Entry 1NCQ (X-ray diffraction, 2.50 A resolution); this record covers chains A and B of the 4 polymer chains in the assembly.

Chain A:
Name: Coat protein VP1
Source organism: Human rhinovirus 14
Reference sequence: P03303 (POLG_HRV14); residues 1-289 here correspond to UniProt positions 568-856 (UniProt number = residue number + 567)
Sequence (289 residues; row label = number of the first residue in the row):
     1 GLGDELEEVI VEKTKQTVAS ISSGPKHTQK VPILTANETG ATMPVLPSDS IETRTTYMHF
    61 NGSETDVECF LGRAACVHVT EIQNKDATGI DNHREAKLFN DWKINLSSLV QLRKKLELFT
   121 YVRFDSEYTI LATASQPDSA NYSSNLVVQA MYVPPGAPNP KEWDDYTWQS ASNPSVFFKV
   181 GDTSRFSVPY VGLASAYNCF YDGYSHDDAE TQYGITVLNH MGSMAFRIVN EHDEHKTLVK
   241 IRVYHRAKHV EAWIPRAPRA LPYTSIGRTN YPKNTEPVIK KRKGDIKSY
Not modelled in the structure: 1-16
Ligand contacts: win63843 (W11; 3-{3,5-dimethyl-4-[3-(3-methyl-isoxazol-5-yl)-propoxy]-phenyl}-5-trifluoromethyl-[1,2,4]oxadiazole): Trp-102, Ile-104, Asn-105, Leu-106, Tyr-128, Ile-130, Ala-150, Met-151, Tyr-152, Pro-174, Ser-175, Val-176, Phe-186, Val-188, Val-191, Tyr-197, Asn-219, Met-221, Met-224
Swiss-Prot annotation at these positions:
  - site: Tyr-289 (Cleavage)

Chain B:
Name: Coat protein VP2
Source organism: Human rhinovirus 14
Reference sequence: P03303 (POLG_HRV14); residues 1-262 here correspond to UniProt positions 70-331 (UniProt number = residue number + 69)
Sequence (262 residues; numbered 1 to 262; the number before each row is that of its first residue):
     1 SPNVEACGYS DRVQQITLGN STITTQEAAN AVVCYAEWPE YLPDVDASDV NKTSKPDTSV
    61 CRFYTLDSKT WTTGSKGWCW KLPDALKDMG VFGQNMFFHS LGRSGYTVHV QCNATKFHSG
   121 CLLVVVIPEH QLASHEGGNV SVKYTFTHPG ERGIDLSSAN EVGGPVKDVL YNMNGTLLGN
   181 LLIFPHQFIN LRTNNTATIV IPYINSVPID SMTRHNNVSL MVIPIAPLTV PTGATPSLPI
   241 TVTIAPMCTE FSGIRSKSIV PQ
Not modelled in the structure: 1-7
Swiss-Prot annotation at these positions:
  - site: Gln-262 (Cleavage)

How chain A and chain B interact:
Pairs across the interface - 107 pairs, chain A then chain B:
  Asn-37(A) with Phe-188(B)
  Glu-38(A) with Gln-187(B); Phe-188(B), hydrogen bond (backbone-backbone); Asn-190(B); Thr-193(B), hydrogen bond; Asn-194(B)
  Thr-39(A) with Ala-29(B); Val-32(B); His-186(B); Gln-187(B)
  Gly-40(A) with His-186(B)
  Thr-120(A) with Glu-129(B)
  Tyr-121(A) with Glu-129(B), hydrogen bond; Ile-204(B); Asn-205(B); Ser-206(B)
  Ala-194(A) with Ser-206(B); Val-207(B), hydrophobic
  Ser-195(A) with Ser-206(B), hydrogen bond (backbone-backbone)
  Ala-196(A) with Ser-206(B)
  Asn-198(A) with Glu-129(B); Ser-206(B), hydrogen bond
  Phe-200(A) with Glu-129(B); Gln-131(B)
  Tyr-201(A) with Glu-129(B); Gln-131(B), hydrogen bond (backbone-side chain); Arg-214(B); His-215(B)
  Asp-202(A) with Lys-81(B), salt bridge; Glu-129(B), hydrogen bond (backbone-side chain); His-130(B); His-215(B); Asn-216(B), hydrogen bond (backbone-backbone)
  Gly-203(A) with Arg-214(B)
  Tyr-204(A) with Val-142(B), hydrogen bond (side chain-backbone); Lys-143(B), hydrogen bond (side chain-backbone); Tyr-144(B), hydrogen bond (side chain-backbone); Thr-147(B), hydrogen bond; His-148(B); Arg-214(B), hydrogen bond (backbone-backbone)
  Ser-205(A) with Arg-214(B), hydrogen bond (backbone-side chain)
  Asp-207(A) with Tyr-144(B), hydrogen bond; Thr-213(B), hydrogen bond; Arg-214(B), hydrogen bond (side chain-backbone); Val-260(B); Pro-261(B)
  Asp-208(A) with Tyr-144(B); Pro-261(B)
  Ala-209(A) with Lys-143(B); Pro-261(B)
  Glu-210(A) with Lys-143(B), salt bridge
  Gln-212(A) with Ser-141(B)
  Tyr-213(A) with His-130(B); Gln-131(B); Leu-132(B), hydrogen bond (side chain-backbone); Ser-141(B), hydrogen bond (backbone-side chain); Val-142(B); Thr-147(B)
  Gly-214(A) with Gln-131(B)
  Ile-215(A) with Gln-131(B)
  Ile-254(A) with Tyr-35(B); Pro-128(B), hydrophobic; Ile-204(B), hydrophobic
  Pro-255(A) with Ile-183(B), hydrophobic; Phe-184(B)
  Arg-256(A) with Pro-128(B), hydrogen bond (side chain-backbone); Glu-129(B), hydrogen bond (side chain-backbone); Ile-183(B); Phe-184(B)
  Ala-257(A) with Thr-176(B); Asn-180(B); Ile-183(B); Phe-184(B)
  Pro-258(A) with Thr-176(B); Asn-180(B)
  Arg-259(A) with Asn-174(B), hydrogen bond (side chain-backbone); Gly-175(B); Thr-176(B)
  Ala-260(A) with Gly-175(B), hydrogen bond (backbone-backbone); Leu-177(B), hydrophobic
  Leu-261(A) with Tyr-171(B), hydrophobic; Gly-175(B), hydrogen bond (backbone-backbone)
  Thr-264(A) with Gly-137(B); Gly-138(B), hydrogen bond (side chain-backbone)
  Ser-265(A) with Gly-138(B); Asn-139(B)
  Gly-267(A) with Gln-131(B)
  Arg-268(A) with Gln-131(B); Asn-139(B), hydrogen bond (side chain-backbone)
  Thr-269(A) with Gln-131(B), hydrogen bond (side chain-backbone); Leu-132(B), hydrogen bond (side chain-backbone); Ala-133(B), hydrogen bond (side chain-backbone); Asn-174(B)
  Asn-270(A) with Ala-133(B); Ser-134(B), hydrogen bond (side chain-backbone); Gly-137(B), hydrogen bond (side chain-backbone); Gly-138(B), hydrogen bond (side chain-backbone); Asn-139(B); Val-140(B), hydrogen bond (side chain-backbone)
  Tyr-271(A) with Gly-137(B); Val-166(B); Asp-168(B), hydrogen bond; Tyr-171(B); Gly-175(B)
  Lys-273(A) with His-135(B); Glu-136(B)
  Ile-279(A) with Leu-177(B), hydrophobic
Other interface residues (no listed pair), chain A (47 interface residues in all): His-206, Thr-211, Thr-275, Glu-276, Pro-277, Val-278
Other interface residues (no listed pair), chain B (51 interface residues in all): Asn-30, Ile-127

Summary:
47 residues of chain A face 51 of chain B across their interface; the contacts include 34 hydrogen bonds and 2
salt bridges. Polar pairs include Asp-202(A)/Lys-81(B), Glu-210(A)/Lys-143(B) and Glu-38(A)/Thr-193(B). Chain
A binds win63843.
Here chain A is Coat protein VP1 and chain B is Coat protein VP2, both from Human rhinovirus 14. Entry 1NCQ
(The structure of HRV14 when complexed with pleconaril, an antiviral compound) was determined by X-ray
diffraction (same publication as 1NA1, 1NCR, 1ND2 and 1ND3).
